PDB entry 3J2P | electron microscopy, 3.60 A resolution | chains B and D of the 4 polymer chains in the assembly

Chain B (and D):
Protein: Small envelope protein M
Organism: Dengue virus 2
Notes: chain D of this document is another copy of the same molecule, construct and numbering; everything in this record applies to it too
UniProt: P14340 (POLG_DEN2N); residues 1-75 here correspond to UniProt positions 206-280 (UniProt number = residue number + 205)
Amino-acid sequence (75 residues; numbered 1 to 75; the number before each row is that of its first residue):
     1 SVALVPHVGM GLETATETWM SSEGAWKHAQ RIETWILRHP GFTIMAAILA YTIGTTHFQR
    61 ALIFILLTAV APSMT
Unresolved in the structure: 73-75
Curated features (UniProtKB/Swiss-Prot):
  - site: Thr75 (Cleavage)

Interface between chain B and chain D:
Residue-residue contacts (19):
  Ala3(B) - Ala3(D)  hydrophobic
  Leu4(B) - Leu4(D)  hydrophobic
  Leu4(B) - Arg31(D)
  Val5(B) - Arg31(D)
  Arg31(B) - Leu4(D)
  Arg31(B) - Val5(D)
  Ile53(B) - Phe58(D)  hydrophobic
  Gly54(B) - Gln59(D)  hydrogen bond (backbone-side chain)
  Phe58(B) - Ile53(D)  hydrophobic
  Gln59(B) - Gly54(D)  hydrogen bond (side chain-backbone)
  Gln59(B) - Gln59(D)
  Leu62(B) - Ile63(D)  hydrophobic
  Ile63(B) - Leu62(D)  hydrophobic
  Ile63(B) - Ile63(D)  hydrophobic
  Leu66(B) - Leu66(D)  hydrophobic
  Leu66(B) - Leu67(D)
  Leu66(B) - Val70(D)  hydrophobic
  Leu67(B) - Leu66(D)
  Val70(B) - Leu66(D)  hydrophobic
Other interface residues (no listed pair), chain B (18 interface residues in all): Ser1, Met10, Lys27, His39, Thr56
Other interface residues (no listed pair), chain D (18 interface residues in all): Ser1, Met10, Lys27, His39, Thr56

In short:
The chain B/chain D interface involves 18 residues from each chain; the contacts include 2 hydrogen bonds. Its
one hydrogen-bonded contact is Gly54(B)-Gln59(D).
Chain B and chain D are both Small envelope protein M (Dengue virus 2); the structure, CryoEM structure of
Dengue virus envelope protein heterotetramer, was determined by electron microscopy, deposited together with
3J27.
